1NWR - chain A; structure by X-ray diffraction, 2.70 A resolution.

# Chain A
Protein: Chitinase-3 like protein 1
Organism: Homo sapiens
Reference sequence: P36222 (C3L1_HUMAN); numbering as in UniProt (aligned over 22-383)
Sequence (362 residues; numbered 22 to 383; the number before each row is that of its first residue):
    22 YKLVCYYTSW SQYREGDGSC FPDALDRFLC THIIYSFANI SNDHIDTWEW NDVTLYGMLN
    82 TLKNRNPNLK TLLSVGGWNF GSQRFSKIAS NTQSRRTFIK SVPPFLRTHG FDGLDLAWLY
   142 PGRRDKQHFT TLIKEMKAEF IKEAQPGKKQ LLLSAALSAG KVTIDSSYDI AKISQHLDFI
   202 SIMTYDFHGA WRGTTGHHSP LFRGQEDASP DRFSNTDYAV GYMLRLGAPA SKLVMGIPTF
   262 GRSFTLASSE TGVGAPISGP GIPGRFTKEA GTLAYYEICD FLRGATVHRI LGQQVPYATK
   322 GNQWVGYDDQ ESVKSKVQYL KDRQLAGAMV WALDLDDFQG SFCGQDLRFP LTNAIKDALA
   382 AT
Disulfides: Cys26-Cys51, Cys300-Cys364
Covalent attachments: N-acetylglucosamine (NAG) linked to Asn60
Differences from the reference sequence: conflict Ile311 (Thr in P36222)
Curated features (UniProtKB/Swiss-Prot):
  - region: Gln324 to Val338 (Important for AKT1 activation and IL8 production)
  - binding site (chitin): Glu70, Trp71, Gly97 to Asn100, Tyr141, Met204 to Asp207, Arg263, Trp352
  - glycosylation: Asn60 (N-linked (GlcNAc...) asparagine)
Reported in the primary citation:
  - post-translational modification sites: Asn60

# Summary
Covalently linked N-acetylglucosamine: at Asn60. UniProt lists 13 chitin-binding residues. From the paper: a
modification site at Asn60.
Chain A is Chitinase-3 like protein 1 (Homo sapiens); the structure, Crystal structure of human cartilage gp39
(HC-gp39), was determined by X-ray diffraction (same publication as 1NWS, 1NWT and 1NWU).
